Entry 7ZGR (electron microscopy, 2.60 A resolution); this record covers chains D and F of the 6 polymer chains in the assembly.

[Chain D]
Protein: Polyadenylation factor subunit 2
Organism: Saccharomyces cerevisiae
UniProtKB: A0A6A5Q543 (A0A6A5Q543_YEASX); numbering as in UniProt (aligned over 1-465)
Chain sequence (465 residues; numbered 1 to 465; the number before each row is that of its first residue):
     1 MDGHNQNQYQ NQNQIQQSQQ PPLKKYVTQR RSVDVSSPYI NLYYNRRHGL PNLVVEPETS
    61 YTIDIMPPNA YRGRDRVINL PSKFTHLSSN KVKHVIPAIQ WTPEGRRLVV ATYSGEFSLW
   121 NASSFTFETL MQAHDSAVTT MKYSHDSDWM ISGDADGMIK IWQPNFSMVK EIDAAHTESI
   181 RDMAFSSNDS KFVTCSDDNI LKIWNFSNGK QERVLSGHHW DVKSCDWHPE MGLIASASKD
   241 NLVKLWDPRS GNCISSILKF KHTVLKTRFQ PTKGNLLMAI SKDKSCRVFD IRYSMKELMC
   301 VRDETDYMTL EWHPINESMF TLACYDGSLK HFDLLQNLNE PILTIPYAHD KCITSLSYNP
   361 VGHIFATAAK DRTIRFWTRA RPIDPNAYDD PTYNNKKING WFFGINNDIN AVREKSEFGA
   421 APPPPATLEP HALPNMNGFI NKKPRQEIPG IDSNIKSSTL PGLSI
Not modelled in the structure: 1-27, 423-465

[Chain F]
Protein: MPE1 isoform 1
Organism: Saccharomyces cerevisiae
UniProtKB: A0A6A5PV64 (A0A6A5PV64_YEASX); residues 1-441 here = UniProt positions 1-441
Chain sequence (441 residues; row label = number of the first residue in the row):
     1 MSSTIFYRFK SQRNTSRILF DGTGLTVFDL KREIIQENKL GDGTDFQLKI YNPDTEEEYD
    61 DDAFVIPRST SVIVKRSPAI KSFSVHSRLK GNVGAAALGN ATRYVTGRPR VLQKRQHTAT
   121 TTANVSGTTE EERIASMFAT QENQWEQTQE EMSAATPVFF KSQTNKNSAQ ENEGPPPPGY
   181 MCYRCGGRDH WIKNCPTNSD PNFEGKRIRR TTGIPKKFLK SIEIDPETMT PEEMAQRKIM
   241 ITDEGKFVVQ VEDKQSWEDY QRKRENRQID GDETIWRKGH FKDLPDDLKC PLTGGLLRQP
   301 VKTSKCCNID FSKEALENAL VESDFVCPNC ETRDILLDSL VPDQDKEKEV ETFLKKQEEL
   361 HGSSKDGNQP ETKKMKLMDP TGTAGLNNNT SLPTSVNNGG TPVPPVPLPF GIPPFPMFPM
   421 PFMPPTATIT NPHQADASPK K
Not modelled in the structure: 1-206, 224-239, 269-441
From the paper describing this entry:
  - binding site for pre-cleaved CYC1: P215
  - mutagenesis - P215G, W257A/Y260A: unchanged binding to recombinant CPF

[Interface between chain D and chain F]
Contacting residue pairs (33; chain D residue first):
  Y113(D) - R209(F)
  S114(D) - R209(F)
  E116(D) - T212(F)  hydrogen bond
  L130(D) - T212(F)
  L130(D) - G213(F)
  M131(D) - G213(F)  hydrogen bond (backbone-backbone)
  M131(D) - I214(F)
  Q132(D) - R209(F)
  Q132(D) - R210(F)
  Q132(D) - T212(F)
  Q132(D) - I214(F)
  A133(D) - Q250(F)
  D135(D) - R209(F)  hydrogen bond (backbone-side chain)
  D135(D) - M240(F)
  W149(D) - Y260(F)  hydrophobic
  K160(D) - Q250(F)
  Q163(D) - S256(F)
  M168(D) - Q250(F)
  M168(D) - V251(F)
  M168(D) - E252(F)
  M168(D) - D253(F)  hydrogen bond (backbone-backbone)
  V169(D) - E252(F)
  V169(D) - S256(F)
  V169(D) - W257(F)
  K170(D) - E252(F)
  K170(D) - W257(F)
  E171(D) - Q250(F)
  E171(D) - E252(F)  hydrogen bond (backbone-side chain)
  F206(D) - W257(F)
  F206(D) - Y260(F)
  S207(D) - W257(F)
  S207(D) - Q261(F)  hydrogen bond (backbone-side chain)
  S207(D) - R264(F)  hydrogen bond
Other interface residues (no listed pair), chain D (22 interface residues in all): S136, I161, S167, N208, G209
Other interface residues (no listed pair), chain F (16 interface residues in all): I241
From the paper, about this interface:
  - residue pairs: W257(F)-W149(D) (hydrophobic contact)
  - interface residues, chain F: Y260(F)

[In short]
22 residues of chain D and 16 residues of chain F are in contact; the contacts include 7 hydrogen bonds. Among
the polar pairs are E116(D)-T212(F), D135(D)-R209(F) and E171(D)-E252(F). The paper describes a hydrophobic
contact between W257(F) and W149(D). The paper reports a binding site for pre-cleaved CYC1 at P215(F); P215G
and W257A/Y260A of chain F leave binding to recombinant CPF unchanged.
Here chain D is Polyadenylation factor subunit 2 and chain F is MPE1 isoform 1, both from Saccharomyces
cerevisiae. Entry 7ZGR (Polymerase module of yeast CPF in complex with Mpe1, the yPIM of Cft2 and the
pre-cleaved ...) was determined by electron microscopy, deposited together with 7ZGP and 7ZGQ.
